Entry 5XW5 (X-ray diffraction, 1.85 A resolution); this record covers chains A and C.

== Chain A ==
Name: Tyrosine-protein phosphatase CDC14
From: Saccharomyces cerevisiae (strain ATCC 204508 / S288c)
Notes: EC 3.1.3.48
UniProt: Q00684 (CDC14_YEAST); residue numbers follow UniProt; this construct covers 1-374
Amino-acid sequence (415 residues; row label = number of the first residue in the row; numbers below 1 keep their minus sign (Met-40 is residue -40)):
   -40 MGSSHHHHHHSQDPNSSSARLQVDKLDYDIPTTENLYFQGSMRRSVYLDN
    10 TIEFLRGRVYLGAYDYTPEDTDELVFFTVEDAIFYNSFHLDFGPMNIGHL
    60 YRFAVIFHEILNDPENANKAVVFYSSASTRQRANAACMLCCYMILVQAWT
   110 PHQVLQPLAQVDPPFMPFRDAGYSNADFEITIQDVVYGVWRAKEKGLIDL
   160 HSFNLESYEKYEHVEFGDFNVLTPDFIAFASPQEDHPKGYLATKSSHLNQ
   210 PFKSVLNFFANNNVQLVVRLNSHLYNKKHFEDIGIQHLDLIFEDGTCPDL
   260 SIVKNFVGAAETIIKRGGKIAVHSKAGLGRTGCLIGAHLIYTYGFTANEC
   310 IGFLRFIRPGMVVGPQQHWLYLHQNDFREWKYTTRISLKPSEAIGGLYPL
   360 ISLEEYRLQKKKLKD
Not modelled in the structure: -40 to -12, -4 to 1, 195-206, 369-374
Differences from the reference sequence: initiating methionine (-40); expression tag (-39 to 0); engineered mutation Ser283 (Cys in Q00684)
UniProt features mapped onto this chain:
  - mutagenesis: Asp253 (D253A: Inactivates catalytic activity and leads to substrate retention), Ala280 (A280V: Leads to temperature sensitivity)
What the authors report for this chain:
  - catalytic residues: Asp253 (citing earlier work)
  - mutagenesis - C283S: abolished catalytic activity (citing earlier work)
  - self-association interface (contacts with another copy of this molecule); pairs are residue here / residue on that copy: Pro123-Pro123, His327-Tyr146 (hydrogen bond), Tyr330-Glu308 (hydrogen bond), Ala118, Gly303
  - mutagenesis - P123E: unchanged growth in response to 30  degC
  - mutagenesis - Y146K/Y330K: decreased growth
  - mutagenesis - P123E, Y146K/Y330K: abolished binding to Tyrosine-protein phosphatase CDC14 (chain A)

== Chain C ==
Name: Regulatory protein SWI6
UniProt: P09959 (SWI6_YEAST); residue numbers follow UniProt; this construct covers 155-164
Amino-acid sequence (10 residues; numbered 155 to 164; the number before each row is that of its first residue):
   155 HRELGSPLKK
Not modelled in the structure: 155-156
Modified positions: Ser160 (phosphoserine; SEP)
UniProt features mapped onto this chain:
  - modified residue: Ser160 (Phosphoserine)

== Interface between chain A and chain C ==
Contacting residue pairs (24; chain A residue first):
  Phe47(A) - Pro161(C)  hydrophobic
  Phe47(A) - Leu162(C)
  Phe47(A) - Lys163(C)
  Ala130(A) - Pro161(C)
  Tyr132(A) - Glu157(C)
  Tyr132(A) - Pro161(C)
  Tyr132(A) - Leu162(C)  hydrogen bond (side chain-backbone)
  Ser133(A) - Leu158(C)
  Glu171(A) - Lys163(C)  hydrogen bond (backbone-side chain)
  Val173(A) - Lys163(C)
  Asp177(A) - Lys163(C)  salt bridge
  Asp253(A) - Gly159(C)
  Asp253(A) - Ser160(C)  hydrogen bond (side chain-backbone)
  Gly254(A) - Leu158(C)
  Ser283(A) - Ser160(C)
  Lys284(A) - Ser160(C)
  Ala285(A) - Ser160(C)
  Ala285(A) - Pro161(C)
  Gly286(A) - Ser160(C)
  Leu287(A) - Ser160(C)
  Leu287(A) - Pro161(C)  hydrophobic
  Gly288(A) - Ser160(C)
  Arg289(A) - Ser160(C)
  Val322(A) - Pro161(C)
Interface residues without a listed pair, chain A (19 interface residues in all): Gly131, Arg317
The authors on this interface:
  - residue pairs: Phe47(A)-Pro161(C) (hydrophobic contact), Phe47(A)-Lys163(C), Ala130(A)-Pro161(C) (hydrophobic contact), Tyr132(A)-Pro161(C) (hydrophobic contact), Glu171(A)-Lys163(C), Val173(A)-Lys163(C), Asp177(A)-Lys163(C), Lys284(A)-Ser160(C) (backbone contact), Ala285(A)-Ser160(C) (backbone contact), Leu287(A)-Ser160(C) (backbone contact), Leu287(A)-Pro161(C) (hydrophobic contact), Gly288(A)-Ser160(C) (backbone contact), Arg289(A)-Ser160(C), Val322(A)-Pro161(C) (hydrophobic contact)
  - interface residues, chain A: Tyr132(A), Asp253(A)

== Summary ==
19 residues of chain A and 7 residues of chain C are in contact; the contacts include 3 hydrogen bonds and 1
salt bridge. Among the polar pairs are Asp177(A)-Lys163(C), Tyr132(A)-Leu162(C) and Glu171(A)-Lys163(C). The
paper describes hydrophobic contacts between Phe47(A) and Pro161(C), Ala130(A) and Pro161(C) and Tyr132(A) and
Pro161(C) among others; contacts between Phe47(A) and Lys163(C), Glu171(A) and Lys163(C) and Val173(A) and
Lys163(C) among others; backbone contacts between Lys284(A) and Ser160(C), Ala285(A) and Ser160(C) and
Leu287(A) and Ser160(C) among others. The paper reports the catalytic residue Asp253(A); P123E and Y146K/Y330K
of chain A abolish binding to Tyrosine-protein phosphatase CDC14 (chain A).
Chain A is Tyrosine-protein phosphatase CDC14 (Saccharomyces cerevisiae (strain ATCC 204508 / S288c)) and
chain C is Regulatory protein SWI6; the structure, Crystal structure of budding yeast Cdc14p (C283S) bound to
a Swi6p phosphopeptide, was determined by X-ray diffraction.
